5GR7 - chains A and B of the 3 polymer chains in the assembly; structure by X-ray diffraction, 2.40 A resolution.

[Chain A]
Molecule: H-2 class I histocompatibility antigen, K-D alpha chain
Organism: Mus musculus
UniProt: P01902 (HA1D_MOUSE); residues 1-274 here correspond to UniProt positions 22-295 (UniProt number = residue number + 21)
Sequence (274 residues; row label = number of the first residue in the row):
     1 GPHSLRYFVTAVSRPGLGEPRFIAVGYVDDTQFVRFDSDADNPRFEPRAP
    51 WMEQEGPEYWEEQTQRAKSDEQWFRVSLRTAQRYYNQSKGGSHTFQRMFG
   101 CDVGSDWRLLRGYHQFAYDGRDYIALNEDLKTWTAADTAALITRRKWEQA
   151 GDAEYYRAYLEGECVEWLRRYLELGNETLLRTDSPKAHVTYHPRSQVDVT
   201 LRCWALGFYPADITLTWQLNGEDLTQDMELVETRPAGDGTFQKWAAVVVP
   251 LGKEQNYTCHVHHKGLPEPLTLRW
Differences from the reference sequence: conflict His114 (Gln135 in P01902)
Curated features (UniProtKB/Swiss-Prot):
  - glycosylation (N-linked (GlcNAc...) asparagine): Asn86, Asn176, Asn256
Cystine bridges: Cys101-Cys164, Cys203-Cys259

[Chain B]
Molecule: Beta-2-microglobulin
Organism: Homo sapiens
UniProt: P61769 (B2MG_HUMAN); residues 1-99 here correspond to UniProt positions 21-119 (UniProt number = residue number + 20)
Sequence (99 residues; each row starts with the number of its first residue):
     1 IQRTPKIQVYSRHPAENGKSNFLNCYVSGFHPSDIEVDLLKNGERIEKVE
    51 HSDLSFSKDWSFYLLYYTEFTPTEKDEYACRVNHVTLSQPKIVKWDRDM
Curated features (UniProtKB/Swiss-Prot):
  - modified residue: Gln2 (Pyrrolidone carboxylic acid)
  - glycosylation: Ile1 (N-linked (Glc) (glycation) isoleucine), Lys19 (N-linked (Glc) (glycation) lysine), Lys41 (N-linked (Glc) (glycation) lysine), Lys48 (N-linked (Glc) (glycation) lysine), Lys58 (N-linked (Glc) (glycation) lysine), Lys91 (N-linked (Glc) (glycation) lysine), Lys94 (N-linked (Glc) (glycation) lysine)
Cystine bridges: Cys25-Cys80

[Interface between chain A and chain B]
Pairs across the interface (54; chain A residue first):
  Phe8(A) - Ser55(B)
  Phe8(A) - Phe56(B)
  Val9(A) - Phe56(B)
  Thr10(A) - Phe56(B)
  Thr10(A) - Phe62(B)
  Val12(A) - Ser33(B)
  Arg21(A) - Leu54(B)
  Ile23(A) - Leu54(B)
  Val25(A) - Asp53(B)
  Val25(A) - Leu54(B)
  Val25(A) - Ser55(B)
  Tyr27(A) - Ser55(B)
  Tyr27(A) - Tyr63(B)
  Gln32(A) - Asp53(B)  hydrogen bond
  Arg35(A) - Asp53(B)  salt bridge
  Arg48(A) - Asp53(B)  salt bridge
  Thr94(A) - His31(B)
  Gln96(A) - His31(B)
  Gln96(A) - Phe56(B)
  Gln96(A) - Trp60(B)  hydrogen bond (side chain-backbone)
  Gln96(A) - Phe62(B)
  Arg97(A) - Phe56(B)
  Gln115(A) - Trp60(B)
  Phe116(A) - Trp60(B)
  Ala117(A) - Trp60(B)  hydrophobic
  Asp119(A) - His31(B)
  Gly120(A) - His31(B)  hydrogen bond (backbone-side chain)
  Gly120(A) - Asp59(B)
  Gly120(A) - Trp60(B)
  Asp122(A) - Trp60(B)  hydrogen bond
  His192(A) - Asp98(B)
  Arg202(A) - Asp98(B)  hydrogen bond (side chain-backbone)
  Arg202(A) - Met99(B)
  Trp204(A) - Asp98(B)
  Trp204(A) - Met99(B)
  Val231(A) - Gln8(B)
  Glu232(A) - Lys6(B)  salt bridge
  Glu232(A) - Gln8(B)  hydrogen bond (backbone-side chain)
  Glu232(A) - Ser28(B)  hydrogen bond
  Thr233(A) - Tyr26(B)
  Arg234(A) - Gln8(B)  hydrogen bond
  Arg234(A) - Tyr10(B)
  Arg234(A) - Tyr26(B)
  Pro235(A) - Tyr10(B)  hydrogen bond (backbone-side chain)
  Pro235(A) - Tyr26(B)
  Pro235(A) - Leu65(B)  hydrophobic
  Ala236(A) - Arg12(B)
  Ala236(A) - Asn24(B)  hydrogen bond (backbone-side chain)
  Gly237(A) - Arg12(B)
  Asp238(A) - His13(B)
  Gln242(A) - Tyr10(B)
  Gln242(A) - Ser11(B)
  Gln242(A) - Arg12(B)
  Trp244(A) - Met99(B)
Other interface residues (no listed pair), chain A (35 interface residues in all): Met98, Arg121
Other interface residues (no listed pair), chain B (24 interface residues in all): Ile1, Gly29

[Overview]
Chain A and chain B form an interface of 35 and 24 residues respectively, with 10 hydrogen bonds and 3 salt
bridges. Polar contacts include Arg35(A)-Asp53(B), Arg48(A)-Asp53(B) and Glu232(A)-Lys6(B).
Chain A is H-2 class I histocompatibility antigen, K-D alpha chain (Mus musculus) and chain B is
Beta-2-microglobulin (Homo sapiens); the structure, Mouse MHC class I H-2Kd with a MERS-CoV-derived peptide
37-1, was determined by X-ray diffraction, deposited together with 5GSB, 5GSX, 5GSR and 5GSV.
